PDB entry 9Q92 | electron microscopy, 6.80 A resolution (low resolution: residue-level contacts below are approximate; hydrogen-bond / salt-bridge calls are withheld) | chains A and C of the 14 polymer chains in the assembly

# Chain A
Name: DNA-directed RNA polymerase subunit alpha
Source organism: Escherichia coli K-12
Notes: EC 2.7.7.6
UniProtKB: P0A7Z4 (RPOA_ECOLI); numbering as in UniProt (aligned over 1-329)
Amino-acid sequence (329 residues; row label = number of the first residue in the row):
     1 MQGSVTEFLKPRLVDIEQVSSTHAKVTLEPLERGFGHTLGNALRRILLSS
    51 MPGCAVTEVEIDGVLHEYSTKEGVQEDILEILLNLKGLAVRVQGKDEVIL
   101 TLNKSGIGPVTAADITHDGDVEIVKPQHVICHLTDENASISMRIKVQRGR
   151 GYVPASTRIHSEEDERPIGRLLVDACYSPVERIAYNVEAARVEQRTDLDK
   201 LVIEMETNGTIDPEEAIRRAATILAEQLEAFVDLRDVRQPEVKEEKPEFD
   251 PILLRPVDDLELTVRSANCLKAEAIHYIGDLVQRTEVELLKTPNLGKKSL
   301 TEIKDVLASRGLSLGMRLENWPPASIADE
Disordered / not traced: 1-4, 234-329
Swiss-Prot annotation at these positions:
  - region: Glu-162 to Glu-165 (Required for interaction with Crp at class II promoters)
  - modified residue: Arg-265 (ADP-ribosylarginine), Lys-297 (N6-acetyllysine), Lys-298 (N6-acetyllysine)
  - mutagenesis: Arg-45 (R45C: In rpoA112; temperature-sensitive, blocks RNA polymerase assembly), Glu-162 to Glu-165 (5-fold decrease in CRP-class II promoter-dependent transcription), Glu-165 (E165K: 5-fold decrease in CRP-class II promoter-dependent transcription), Arg-191 (R191C: In rpoA101; temperature-sensitive)

# Chain C
Name: DNA-directed RNA polymerase subunit beta
Source organism: Escherichia coli K-12
UniProtKB: P0A8V2 (RPOB_ECOLI); residues 1-1341 here = UniProt positions 1-1341
Amino-acid sequence (1341 residues; numbered 1 to 1341; the number before each row is that of its first residue):
     1 MVYSYTEKKRIRKDFGKRPQVLDVPYLLSIQLDSFQKFIEQDPEGQYGLE
    51 AAFRSVFPIQSYSGNSELQYVSYRLGEPVFDVQECQIRGVTYSAPLRVKL
   101 RLVIYEREAPEGTVKDIKEQEVYMGEIPLMTDNGTFVINGTERVIVSQLH
   151 RSPGVFFDSDKGKTHSSGKVLYNARIIPYRGSWLDFEFDPKDNLFVRIDR
   201 RRKLPATIILRALNYTTEQILDLFFEKVIFEIRDNKLQMELVPERLRGET
   251 ASFDIEANGKVYVEKGRRITARHIRQLEKDDVKLIEVPVEYIAGKVVAKD
   301 YIDESTGELICAANMELSLDLLAKLSQSGHKRIETLFTNDLDHGPYISET
   351 LRVDPTNDRLSALVEIYRMMRPGEPPTREAAESLFENLFFSEDRYDLSAV
   401 GRMKFNRSLLREEIEGSGILSKDDIIDVMKKLIDIRNGKGEVDDIDHLGN
   451 RRIRSVGEMAENQFRVGLVRVERAVKERLSLGDLDTLMPQDMINAKPISA
   501 AVKEFFGSSQLSQFMDQNNPLSEITHKRRISALGPGGLTRERAGFEVRDV
   551 HPTHYGRVCPIETPEGPNIGLINSLSVYAQTNEYGFLETPYRKVTDGVVT
   601 DEIHYLSAIEEGNYVIAQANSNLDEEGHFVEDLVTCRSKGESSLFSRDQV
   651 DYMDVSTQQVVSVGASLIPFLEHDDANRALMGANMQRQAVPTLRADKPLV
   701 GTGMERAVAVDSGVTAVAKRGGVVQYVDASRIVIKVNEDEMYPGEAGIDI
   751 YNLTKYTRSNQNTCINQMPCVSLGEPVERGDVLADGPSTDLGELALGQNM
   801 RVAFMPWNGYNFEDSILVSERVVQEDRFTTIHIQELACVSRDTKLGPEEI
   851 TADIPNVGEAALSKLDESGIVYIGAEVTGGDILVGKVTPKGETQLTPEEK
   901 LLRAIFGEKASDVKDSSLRVPNGVSGTVIDVQVFTRDGVEKDKRALEIEE
   951 MQLKQAKKDLSEELQILEAGLFSRIRAVLVAGGVEAEKLDKLPRDRWLEL
  1001 GLTDEEKQNQLEQLAEQYDELKHEFEKKLEAKRRKITQGDDLAPGVLKIV
  1051 KVYLAVKRRIQPGDKMAGRHGNKGVISKINPIEDMPYDENGTPVDIVLNP
  1101 LGVPSRMNIGQILETHLGMAAKGIGDKINAMLKQQQEVAKLREFIQRAYD
  1151 LGADVRQKVDLSTFSDEEVMRLAENLRKGMPIATPVFDGAKEAEIKELLK
  1201 LGDLPTSGQIRLYDGRTGEQFERPVTVGYMYMLKLNHLVDDKMHARSTGS
  1251 YSLVTQQPLGGKAQFGGQRFGEMEVWALEAYGAAYTLQEMLTVKSDDVNG
  1301 RTKMYKNIVDGNHQMEPGMPESFNVLLKEIRSLGINIELED
Swiss-Prot annotation at these positions:
  - modified residue (N6-acetyllysine): Lys-1022, Lys-1200
  - mutagenesis: Ile-561 (I561S: Resistant to antibiotics salinamide A and B), Ile-569 (I569S: Resistant to antibiotics salinamide A and B), Ala-665 (A665E: Resistant to antibiotics salinamide A and B), Asp-675 (D675A/G: Resistant to antibiotics salinamide A and B), Asn-677 (N677H/K: Resistant to antibiotics salinamide A and B), Leu-680 (L680M: Resistant to antibiotics salinamide A and B), Glu-813 (E813K: Disrupts the enzyme's active center)

# Chain A / chain C interface
Contacting residue pairs (7):
  Leu-65(A) with Gly-874(C)
  His-66(A) with Gly-874(C); Ala-875(C)
  Glu-67(A) with Gly-874(C)
  Gln-75(A) with Ala-729(C)
  Thr-134(A) with Val-727(C)
  Ile-168(A) with Ala-875(C)
Interface residues without a listed pair, chain A (8 interface residues in all): Val-74, Cys-176
Interface residues without a listed pair, chain C (6 interface residues in all): Gln-824, Val-928

# Overview
Chain A and chain C form an interface of 8 and 6 residues respectively. Curated annotation (UniProt) lists 6
mutagenesis sites on chain A; 7 mutagenesis sites on chain C.
Here chain A is DNA-directed RNA polymerase subunit alpha and chain C is DNA-directed RNA polymerase subunit
beta, both from Escherichia coli K-12. Entry 9Q92 (CryoEM structure of bacterial transcription intermediate
complex mediated by activator PspF containing nifH promoter DNA containing ...) was determined by electron
microscopy, deposited together with 9Q91, 9Q93, 9Q94, 9Q95, 9Q96, 9Q97 and 9Q98.
